Entry 5MU2 (X-ray diffraction, 2.70 A resolution); this record covers chains A and X of the 3 polymer chains in the assembly.

Chain A:
Name: ACC1 Fab fragment heavy chain
Organism: Mus musculus
Notes: antibody fragment or engineered binder
Sequence (218 residues; numbered 1 to 218; the number before each row is that of its first residue):
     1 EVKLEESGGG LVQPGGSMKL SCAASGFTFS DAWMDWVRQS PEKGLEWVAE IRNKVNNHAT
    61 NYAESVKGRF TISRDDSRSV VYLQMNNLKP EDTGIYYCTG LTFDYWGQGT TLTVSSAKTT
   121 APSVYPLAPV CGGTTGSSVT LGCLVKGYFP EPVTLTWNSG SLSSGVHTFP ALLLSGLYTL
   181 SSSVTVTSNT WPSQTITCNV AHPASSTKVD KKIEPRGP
Not modelled in the structure: 133-134
Disulfide bonds: C22-C98, C143-C198

Chain X:
Name: synthetic peptide containing the CII583-591 epitope of collagen type II
Sequence (30 residues; row label = number of the first residue in the row):
     1 GPPGPPGPPG PPGGRGLTGP IGPPGPPGPP
Not modelled in the structure: 1-8, 24-30
Modified residues: P3, P6, P9, P12, P24, P27, P30 (4-hydroxyproline; HYP)

Chain A / chain X interface:
Residue-residue contacts (18; chain A residue first):
  D31(A) with G14(X), hydrogen bond (side chain-backbone)
  A32(A) with G14(X)
  W33(A) with G14(X), hydrogen bond (backbone-backbone); R15(X); P20(X), hydrophobic
  L101(A) with G13(X); G14(X); R15(X); G16(X); T18(X), hydrogen bond (backbone-side chain)
  T102(A) with R15(X), hydrogen bond (side chain-backbone); T18(X); G19(X); P20(X)
  F103(A) with T18(X), hydrogen bond (backbone-side chain)
  D104(A) with G16(X); L17(X), hydrogen bond (side chain-backbone); T18(X), hydrogen bond

Summary:
7 residues of chain A face 8 of chain X across their interface, with 7 hydrogen bonds. Among the polar pairs
are D31(A)-G14(X), L101(A)-T18(X) and T102(A)-R15(X).
Here chain A is ACC1 Fab fragment heavy chain (Mus musculus) and chain X is synthetic peptide containing the
CII583-591 epitope of collagen type II. Entry 5MU2 (ACC1 Fab fragment in complex with CII583-591 (CG10)) was
determined by X-ray diffraction (same publication as 5MU0, 5MUB, 5MV3 and 5MV4).
